4KMU - chains D and E of the 6 polymer chains in the assembly; structure by X-ray diffraction, 3.85 A resolution.

Chain D:
Molecule: DNA-directed RNA polymerase subunit beta'
Source organism: Escherichia coli
Notes: EC 2.7.7.6
Reference sequence: P0A8T7 (RPOC_ECOLI); residues 1-1407 here = UniProt positions 1-1407
Chain sequence (1407 residues; numbered 1 to 1407; the number before each row is that of its first residue):
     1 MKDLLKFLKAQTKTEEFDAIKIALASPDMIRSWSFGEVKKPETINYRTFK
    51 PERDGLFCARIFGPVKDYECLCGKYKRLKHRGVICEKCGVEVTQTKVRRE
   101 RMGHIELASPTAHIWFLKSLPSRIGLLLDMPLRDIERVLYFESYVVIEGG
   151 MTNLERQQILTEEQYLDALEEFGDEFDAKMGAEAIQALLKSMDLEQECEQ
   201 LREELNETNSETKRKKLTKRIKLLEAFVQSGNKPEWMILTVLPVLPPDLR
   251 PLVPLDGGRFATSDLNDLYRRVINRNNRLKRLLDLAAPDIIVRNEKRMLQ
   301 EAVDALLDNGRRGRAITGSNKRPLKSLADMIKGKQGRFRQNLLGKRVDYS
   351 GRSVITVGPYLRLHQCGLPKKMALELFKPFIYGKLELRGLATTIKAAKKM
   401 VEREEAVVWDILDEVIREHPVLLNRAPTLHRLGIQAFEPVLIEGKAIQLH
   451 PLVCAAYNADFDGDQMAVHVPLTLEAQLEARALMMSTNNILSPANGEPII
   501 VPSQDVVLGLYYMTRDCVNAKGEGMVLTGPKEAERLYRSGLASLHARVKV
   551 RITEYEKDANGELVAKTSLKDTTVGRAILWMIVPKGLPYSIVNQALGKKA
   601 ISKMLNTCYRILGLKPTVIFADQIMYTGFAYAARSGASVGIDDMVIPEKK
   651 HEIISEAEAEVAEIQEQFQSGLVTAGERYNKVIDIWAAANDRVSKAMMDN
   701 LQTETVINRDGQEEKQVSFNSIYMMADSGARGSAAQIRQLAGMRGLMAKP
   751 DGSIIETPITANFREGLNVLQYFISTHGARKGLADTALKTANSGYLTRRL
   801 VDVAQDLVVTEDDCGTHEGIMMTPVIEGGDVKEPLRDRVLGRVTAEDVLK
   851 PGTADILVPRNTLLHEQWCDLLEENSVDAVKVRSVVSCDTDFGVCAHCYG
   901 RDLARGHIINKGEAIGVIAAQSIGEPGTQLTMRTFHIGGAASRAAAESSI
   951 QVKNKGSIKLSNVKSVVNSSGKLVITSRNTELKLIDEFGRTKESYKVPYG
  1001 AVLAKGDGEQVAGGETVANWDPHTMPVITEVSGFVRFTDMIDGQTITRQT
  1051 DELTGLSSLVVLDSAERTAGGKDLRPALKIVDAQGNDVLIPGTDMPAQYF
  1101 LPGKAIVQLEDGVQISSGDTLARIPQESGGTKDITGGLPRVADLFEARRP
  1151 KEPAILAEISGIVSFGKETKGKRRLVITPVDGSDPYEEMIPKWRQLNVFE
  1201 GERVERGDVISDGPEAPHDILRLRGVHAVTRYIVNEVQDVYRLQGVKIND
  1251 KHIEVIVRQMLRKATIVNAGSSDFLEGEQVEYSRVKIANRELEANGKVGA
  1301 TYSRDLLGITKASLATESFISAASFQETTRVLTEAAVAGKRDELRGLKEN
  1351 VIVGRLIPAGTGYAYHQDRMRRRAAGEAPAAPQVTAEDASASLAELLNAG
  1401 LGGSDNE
Not modelled in the structure: 1-7, 334-343, 934-1132, 1377-1407
UniProt features mapped onto this chain:
  - binding site (Zn(2+)): Cys70, Cys72, Cys85, Cys88, Cys814, Cys888, Cys895, Cys898
  - binding site (Mg(2+)): Asp460, Asp462, Asp464
  - modified residue: Lys983 (N6-acetyllysine)
  - mutagenesis: Gln504 (Q504P: Resistant to antibiotics salinamide A and B), Asn690 (N690D: Resistant to antibiotics salinamide A and B), Met697 (M697V: Resistant to antibiotics salinamide A and B), Ala735 (A735T: Resistant to antibiotics salinamide A and B), Arg738 (R738C/H/P/S: Resistant to antibiotics salinamide A and B), Ala748 (A748E: Resistant to antibiotics salinamide A and B), Pro758 (P758S/T: Resistant to antibiotics salinamide A and B), Phe763 (F763C: Resistant to antibiotics salinamide A and B), Ser775 (S775A: Resistant to antibiotics salinamide A and B), Ala779 (A779T/V: Resistant to antibiotics salinamide A and B), Arg780 (R780C: Resistant to antibiotics salinamide A and B), Gly782 (G782A/C: Resistant to antibiotics salinamide A and B), 1 further mutagenesis entry in UniProt
Metal / ion sites: Zn2+ site 1: Cys70, Cys72, Cys85; Mg2+: Asp462, Asp464; Zn2+ site 2: Cys814, Cys888, Cys898

Chain E:
Molecule: DNA-directed RNA polymerase subunit omega
Source organism: Escherichia coli
Notes: EC 2.7.7.6
Reference sequence: P0A800 (RPOZ_ECOLI); numbering as in UniProt (aligned over 1-91)
Chain sequence (91 residues; numbered 1 to 91; the number before each row is that of its first residue):
     1 MARVTVQDAVEKIGNRFDLVLVAARRARQMQVGGKDPLVPEENDKTTVIA
    51 LREIEEGLINNQILDVRERQEQQEQEAAELQAVTAIAEGRR
Not modelled in the structure: 1

How chain D and chain E interact:
Contacting residue pairs (52):
  His364(D) - Arg3(E)
  His364(D) - Val4(E)
  Glu414(D) - Lys45(E)  hydrogen bond (backbone-side chain)
  Val415(D) - Lys45(E)  hydrogen bond (backbone-side chain)
  Arg417(D) - Asn43(E)  hydrogen bond (side chain-backbone)
  Arg417(D) - Asp44(E)  salt bridge
  Glu418(D) - Arg3(E)  salt bridge
  Glu418(D) - Asp44(E)
  Glu418(D) - Lys45(E)  hydrogen bond (side chain-backbone)
  Glu418(D) - Val48(E)
  Glu438(D) - Arg3(E)
  Leu474(D) - Ala24(E)  hydrophobic
  Leu474(D) - Ala27(E)  hydrophobic
  Leu474(D) - Arg28(E)
  Leu474(D) - Gln31(E)
  Glu475(D) - Val20(E)
  Glu475(D) - Ala24(E)
  Glu475(D) - Arg28(E)  salt bridge
  Gln477(D) - Thr47(E)
  Leu478(D) - Val20(E)
  Leu478(D) - Ala23(E)  hydrophobic
  Leu478(D) - Ala24(E)
  Leu478(D) - Thr47(E)
  Glu479(D) - Val20(E)
  Arg481(D) - Ala2(E)
  Arg481(D) - Arg3(E)
  Arg481(D) - Thr47(E)
  Arg481(D) - Val48(E)
  Arg481(D) - Leu51(E)
  Ala482(D) - Arg16(E)
  Ala482(D) - Val20(E)  hydrophobic
  Leu483(D) - Phe17(E)  hydrophobic
  Leu483(D) - Val20(E)  hydrophobic
  Thr487(D) - Thr5(E)
  Asn488(D) - Thr5(E)
  Asn488(D) - Val6(E)
  Asn488(D) - Arg16(E)
  Leu614(D) - Gln7(E)
  Lys615(D) - Val4(E)
  Leu903(D) - Arg16(E)
  Arg905(D) - Val10(E)
  Arg905(D) - Arg16(E)
  His907(D) - Glu11(E)  salt bridge
  Asn910(D) - Asn15(E)
  Asn910(D) - Arg16(E)
  Lys911(D) - Asn15(E)  hydrogen bond (backbone-side chain)
  Lys911(D) - Asp18(E)
  Gly912(D) - Phe17(E)
  Glu913(D) - Phe17(E)
  Gly1360(D) - Phe17(E)
  Thr1361(D) - Phe17(E)
  Thr1361(D) - Leu21(E)
Other interface residues (no listed pair), chain D (28 interface residues in all): Ile416
Other interface residues (no listed pair), chain E (26 interface residues in all): Thr46

Summary:
28 residues of chain D face 26 of chain E across their interface; the contacts include 5 hydrogen bonds and 4
salt bridges. Polar contacts include Arg417(D)-Asp44(E), Glu418(D)-Arg3(E) and Glu475(D)-Arg28(E). From
UniProt: 8 Zn2+-binding residues, 3 Mg2+-binding residues and 13 mutagenesis sites on chain D.
Here chain D is DNA-directed RNA polymerase subunit beta' and chain E is DNA-directed RNA polymerase subunit
omega, both from Escherichia coli. Entry 4KMU (X-ray crystal structure of the Escherichia coli RNA polymerase
in complex with Rifampin) was determined by X-ray diffraction, deposited together with 4KN4 and 4KN7.
